PDB entry 5X2T | X-ray diffraction, 2.64 A resolution | chains B and C of the 4 polymer chains in the assembly

# Chain B
Molecule: Hemoglobin subunit beta
Source organism: Homo sapiens
UniProtKB: P68871 (HBB_HUMAN); residues 1-146 here correspond to UniProt positions 2-147 (UniProt number = residue number + 1)
Chain sequence (146 residues; numbered 1 to 146; the number before each row is that of its first residue):
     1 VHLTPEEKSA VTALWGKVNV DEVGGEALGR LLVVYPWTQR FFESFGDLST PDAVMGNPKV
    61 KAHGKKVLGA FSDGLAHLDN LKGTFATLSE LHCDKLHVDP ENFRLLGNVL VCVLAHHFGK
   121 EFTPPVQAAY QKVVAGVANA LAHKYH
Not modelled in the structure: 1
Ion coordination: heme Fe near H92 (its only coordinating residue here)
Residues lining bound ligands: heme (HEM): L31, T38, F41, F42, H63, K66, V67, A70, F71, F85, L88, L91, H92, L96, V98, N102, F103, L106, L141
Swiss-Prot annotation at these positions:
  - binding site ((2R)-2,3-bisphosphoglycerate): V1, H2, K82, H143
  - binding site (heme b): H63, H92
  - site: E7, K8 (Microbial infection: Cleavage), G25, E26 (Microbial infection: Cleavage), G29, R30 (Microbial infection: Cleavage), Y35, P36 (Microbial infection: Cleavage), W37, T38 (Microbial infection: Cleavage), F45, G46 (Microbial infection: Cleavage), D52, A53 (Microbial infection: Cleavage), G56, N57 (Microbial infection: Cleavage), K59 (Not glycated), F71, S72 (Microbial infection: Cleavage), G74, L75 (Microbial infection: Cleavage), K82 (Not glycated), T84, F85 (Microbial infection: Cleavage), H92, C93 (Microbial infection: Cleavage), K95 (Not glycated), R104, L105 (Microbial infection: Cleavage), L110, V111 (Microbial infection: Cleavage), G119, K120 (Microbial infection: Cleavage), F122, T123 (Microbial infection: Cleavage), A128, A129 (Microbial infection: Cleavage) and 2 more in UniProt
  - modified residue: V1 (N-acetylvaline), S9 (Phosphoserine), T12 (Phosphothreonine), S44 (Phosphoserine), T50 (Phosphothreonine), K59 (N6-acetyllysine), K82 (N6-acetyllysine), T87 (Phosphothreonine), C93 (S-nitrosocysteine), K144 (N6-acetyllysine)
  - glycosylation: V1 (N-linked (Glc) (glycation) valine), K8 (N-linked (Glc) (glycation) lysine), K17 (N-linked (Glc) (glycation) lysine), K66 (N-linked (Glc) (glycation) lysine), K120 (N-linked (Glc) (glycation) lysine), K144 (N-linked (Glc) (glycation) lysine)

# Chain C
Molecule: Hemoglobin subunit alpha
Source organism: Homo sapiens
UniProtKB: P69905 (HBA_HUMAN); residues 1-141 here correspond to UniProt positions 2-142 (UniProt number = residue number + 1)
Chain sequence (141 residues; row label = number of the first residue in the row):
     1 VLSPADKTNV KAAWGKVGAH AGEYGAEALE RMFLSFPTTK TYFPHFDLSH GSAQVKGHGK
    61 KVADALTNAV AHVDDMPNAL SALSDLHAHK LRVDPVNFKL LSHCLLVTLA AHLPAEFTPA
   121 VHASLDKFLA SVSTVLTSKY R
Not modelled in the structure: 1
Ion coordination: heme Fe near H87 (its only coordinating residue here)
Residues lining bound ligands: heme (HEM): M32, T39, Y42, F43, F46, H58, K61, V62, A65, L66, L83, L86, H87, L91, V93, N97, F98, L101, L105, L136
Swiss-Prot annotation at these positions:
  - binding site (O2): H58
  - binding site (heme b): H87
  - site: T8, N9 (Microbial infection: Cleavage), K11 (Not glycated), A13, W14 (Microbial infection: Cleavage), Y24, G25 (Microbial infection: Cleavage), L29, E30 (Microbial infection: Cleavage), H45, F46 (Microbial infection: Cleavage), D47, L48 (Microbial infection: Cleavage), S52, A53 (Microbial infection: Cleavage), V55, K56 (Microbial infection: Cleavage), K56 (Not glycated), G59, K60 (Microbial infection: Cleavage), K60 (Not glycated), K90 (Not glycated), L91, R92 (Microbial infection: Cleavage), K99 (Not glycated), L106, V107 (Microbial infection: Cleavage), T108, L109 (Microbial infection: Cleavage), V121, H122 (Microbial infection: Cleavage), S133, T134 (Microbial infection: Cleavage)
  - modified residue: S3 (Phosphoserine), K7 (N6-succinyllysine), T8 (Phosphothreonine), K11 (N6-succinyllysine), K16 (N6-acetyllysine), Y24 (Phosphotyrosine), S35 (Phosphoserine), K40 (N6-succinyllysine), S49 (Phosphoserine), S102 (Phosphoserine), T108 (Phosphothreonine), S124 (Phosphoserine), S131 (Phosphoserine), T134 (Phosphothreonine), T137 (Phosphothreonine), S138 (Phosphoserine)
  - glycosylation (N-linked (Glc) (glycation) lysine): K7, K16, K40, K61

# Chain B / chain C interface
Contacting residue pairs (21):
  P36(B) - Y140(C)
  P36(B) - R141(C)
  W37(B) - R92(C)
  W37(B) - D94(C)
  W37(B) - P95(C)
  W37(B) - Y140(C)  hydrophobic
  Q39(B) - R92(C)
  Q39(B) - R141(C)
  R40(B) - T41(C)
  R40(B) - Y42(C)
  R40(B) - L91(C)  hydrogen bond (side chain-backbone)
  R40(B) - R92(C)
  E43(B) - R92(C)  salt bridge
  S49(B) - R141(C)
  P51(B) - R141(C)
  H97(B) - T38(C)
  H97(B) - T41(C)
  H97(B) - Y42(C)
  D99(B) - D94(C)
  D99(B) - V96(C)
  N102(B) - D94(C)  hydrogen bond
Also at the interface, not in a pair above, chain B (12 interface residues in all): V33, L48
Also at the interface, not in a pair above, chain C (11 interface residues in all): V93

# Summary
Chain B and chain C form an interface of 12 and 11 residues respectively, with 2 hydrogen bonds and 1 salt
bridge. Polar pairs include E43(B)-R92(C), R40(B)-L91(C) and N102(B)-D94(C). Chain B binds heme. Ligands of
chain C: heme.
Chain B is Hemoglobin subunit beta and chain C is Hemoglobin subunit alpha, both from Homo sapiens; the
structure, Direct Observation of Conformational Population Shifts in Hemoglobin: Crystal Structure of
Half-Liganded Hemoglobin after Adding 4 ..., was determined by X-ray diffraction together with 5X2S, 5X2U and
5X2R from the same study.
